PDB entry 4JSU | X-ray diffraction, 2.90 A resolution | chains F and G of the 32 polymer chains in the assembly

[Chain F]
Molecule: Probable proteasome subunit alpha type-7
Source organism: Saccharomyces cerevisiae
Notes: EC 3.4.25.1
Reference sequence: P21242 (PSA7_YEAST); residues -3 to 284 here correspond to UniProt positions 1-288 (UniProt number = residue number + 4)
Amino-acid sequence (288 residues; row label = number of the first residue in the row; numbers below 1 keep their minus sign (Met-3 is residue -3)):
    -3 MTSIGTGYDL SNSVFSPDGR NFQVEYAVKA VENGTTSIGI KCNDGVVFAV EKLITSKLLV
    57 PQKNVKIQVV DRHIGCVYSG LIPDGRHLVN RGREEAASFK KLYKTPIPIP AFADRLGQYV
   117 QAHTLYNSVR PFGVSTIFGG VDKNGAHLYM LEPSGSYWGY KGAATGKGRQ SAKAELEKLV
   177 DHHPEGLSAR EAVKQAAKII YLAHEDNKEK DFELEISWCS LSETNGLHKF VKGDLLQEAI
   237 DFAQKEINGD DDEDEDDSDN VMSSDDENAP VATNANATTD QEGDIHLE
Unresolved in the structure: -3 to 0, 245-284
UniProt features mapped onto this chain:
  - modified residue: Thr-2 (N-acetylthreonine)

[Chain G]
Molecule: Proteasome subunit alpha type-1
Source organism: Saccharomyces cerevisiae
Notes: EC 3.4.25.1
Reference sequence: P21243 (PSA1_YEAST); residues -8 to 243 here correspond to UniProt positions 1-252 (UniProt number = residue number + 9)
Amino-acid sequence (252 residues; each row starts with the number of its first residue; numbers below 1 keep their minus sign (Met-8 is residue -8)):
    -8 MSGAAAASAA GYDRHITIFS PEGRLYQVEY AFKATNQTNI NSLAVRGKDC TVVISQKKVP
    52 DKLLDPTTVS YIFCISRTIG MVVNGPIPDA RNAALRAKAE AAEFRYKYGY DMPCDVLAKR
   112 MANLSQIYTQ RAYMRPLGVI LTFVSVDEEL GPSIYKTDPA GYYVGYKATA TGPKQQEITT
   172 NLENHFKKSK IDHINEESWE KVVEFAITHM IDALGTEFSK NDLEVGVATK DKFFTLSAEN
   232 IEERLVAIAE QD
Unresolved in the structure: -8 to 0

[Chain F / chain G interface]
Pairs across the interface (64; chain F residue first):
  Thr2(F) - His6(G)
  Gly3(F) - His6(G)
  Tyr4(F) - Arg5(G)
  Tyr4(F) - His6(G)
  Tyr4(F) - Tyr21(G)
  Ser9(F) - Arg126(G)
  Val10(F) - His6(G)
  Val10(F) - Gln18(G)
  Phe11(F) - Gln18(G)  hydrogen bond (backbone-side chain)
  Phe11(F) - Tyr21(G)
  Phe11(F) - Ala22(G)  hydrophobic
  Phe11(F) - Arg126(G)
  Phe11(F) - Pro127(G)
  Phe11(F) - Gly129(G)
  Ser12(F) - Tyr21(G)
  Pro13(F) - Tyr21(G)  hydrophobic
  Pro13(F) - Lys24(G)
  Gly15(F) - Tyr21(G)
  Gly15(F) - Ala25(G)
  Arg16(F) - Gln28(G)
  Lys37(F) - Asp56(G)  salt bridge
  Asp110(F) - Arg82(G)
  Gln114(F) - Arg82(G)  hydrogen bond (side chain-backbone)
  Gln114(F) - Asn83(G)
  Gln114(F) - Leu86(G)
  Gln117(F) - Pro79(G)
  Gln117(F) - Asp80(G)
  Gln117(F) - Asn83(G)  hydrogen bond
  Gln117(F) - Arg126(G)
  Thr120(F) - Arg126(G)  hydrogen bond (backbone-side chain)
  Leu121(F) - Asn83(G)
  Leu121(F) - Tyr124(G)
  Leu121(F) - Arg126(G)
  Leu121(F) - Leu128(G)  hydrophobic
  Tyr122(F) - Tyr124(G)
  Tyr122(F) - Met125(G)  hydrophobic
  Ser150(F) - Pro79(G)
  Gly151(F) - Pro79(G)
  Ser152(F) - Ile78(G)
  Ser152(F) - Pro79(G)
  Tyr153(F) - Arg82(G)  hydrogen bond (backbone-side chain)
  Trp154(F) - Leu55(G)  hydrophobic
  Trp154(F) - Thr59(G)
  Trp154(F) - Val60(G)  hydrophobic
  Trp154(F) - Ser61(G)
  Trp154(F) - Tyr62(G)
  Trp154(F) - Ile78(G)  hydrophobic
  Trp154(F) - Arg82(G)
  Gly155(F) - Leu55(G)
  Gly155(F) - Asp56(G)  hydrogen bond (backbone-backbone)
  Gly155(F) - Thr59(G)  hydrogen bond (backbone-side chain)
  Tyr156(F) - Leu54(G)
  Tyr156(F) - Leu55(G)
  Tyr156(F) - Asp56(G)
  Lys157(F) - Lys53(G)
  Lys157(F) - Leu54(G)  hydrogen bond (backbone-backbone)
  Lys157(F) - Leu55(G)
  Gly158(F) - Leu54(G)
  Lys169(F) - Leu54(G)
  Leu172(F) - Leu54(G)
  Glu173(F) - Lys53(G)
  Glu173(F) - Leu54(G)
  Val176(F) - Leu54(G)  hydrophobic
  Asp177(F) - Lys53(G)  salt bridge
Other interface residues (no listed pair), chain F (33 interface residues in all): Asp14, Tyr145
Other interface residues (no listed pair), chain G (30 interface residues in all): Asp52, Pro57

[Overview]
33 residues of chain F face 30 of chain G across their interface; the contacts include 8 hydrogen bonds and 2
salt bridges. Polar pairs include Lys37(F)-Asp56(G), Asp177(F)-Lys53(G) and Phe11(F)-Gln18(G).
Here chain F is Probable proteasome subunit alpha type-7 and chain G is Proteasome subunit alpha type-1, both
from Saccharomyces cerevisiae. Entry 4JSU (Yeast 20S proteasome in complex with the dimerized linear mimetic
of TMC-95A - yCP:3a) was determined by X-ray diffraction together with 4JSQ and 4JT0 from the same study.
